Entry 4PSX (X-ray diffraction, 2.51 A resolution); this record covers chains A and B of the 4 polymer chains in the assembly.

[Chain A]
Name: Histone acetyltransferase type B catalytic subunit
Organism: Saccharomyces cerevisiae
Notes: EC 2.3.1.48
UniProtKB: Q12341 (HAT1_YEAST); residue numbers follow UniProt; this construct covers 7-319
Chain sequence (320 residues; each row starts with the number of its first residue):
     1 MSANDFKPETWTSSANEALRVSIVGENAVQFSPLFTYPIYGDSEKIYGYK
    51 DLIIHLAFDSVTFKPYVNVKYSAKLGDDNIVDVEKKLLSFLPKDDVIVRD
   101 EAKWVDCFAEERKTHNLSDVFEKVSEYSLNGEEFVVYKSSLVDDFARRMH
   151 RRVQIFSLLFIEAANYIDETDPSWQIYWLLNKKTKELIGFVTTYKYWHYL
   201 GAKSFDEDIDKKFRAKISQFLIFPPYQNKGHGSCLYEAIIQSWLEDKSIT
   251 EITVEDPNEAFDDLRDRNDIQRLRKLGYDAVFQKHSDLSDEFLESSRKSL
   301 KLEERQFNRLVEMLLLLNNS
Unresolved in the structure: 1-6, 320
Differences from the reference sequence: expression tag (1-6, 320)
Ligand contacts: coenzyme A (COA): Phe-160, Ile-161, Ser-218, Gln-219, Phe-220, Leu-221, Ile-222, Tyr-226, Gln-227, Asn-228, Lys-229, Gly-230, His-231, Gly-232, Ser-233, Asn-258, Phe-261, Leu-264
Curated features (UniProtKB/Swiss-Prot):
  - region: Asp-42 to Glu-44 (Interaction with histone H4 N-terminus), Tyr-194 to Tyr-196 (Interaction with histone H4 N-terminus), Trp-197 to Phe-205 (Interaction with HAT2)
  - active site: Glu-255 (Proton donor/acceptor)
  - binding site (acetyl-CoA): Phe-220 to Ile-222, Gln-227 to Ser-233, Asn-258, Arg-267
  - site: Trp-174 (Interaction with histone H4 N-terminus)
  - mutagenesis: Trp-197 (W197E: Abolishes interaction with HAT2), Tyr-199 (Y199E: Abolishes interaction with HAT2), Ala-202 (A202D: Impairs interaction with HAT2), Phe-205 (F205E: Abolishes interaction with HAT2), Arg-214 (R214A: Impairs interaction with HAT2)
Reported in the primary citation:
  - mutagenesis - W197E: unchanged growth in response to DNA damage sensitivity
  - mutagenesis - Y37A, A163Y, Y194A, Y196A, A202D: unchanged binding to Histone acetyltransferase type B subunit 2 (chain B)

[Chain B]
Name: Histone acetyltransferase type B subunit 2
Organism: Saccharomyces cerevisiae
UniProtKB: P39984 (HAT2_YEAST); residues 8-389 here = UniProt positions 8-389
Chain sequence (401 residues; numbered 1 to 401; the number before each row is that of its first residue):
     1 MENQEKPLSVDEEYDLWKSNVPLMYDFVSETRLTWPSLTVQWLPTPVQEL
    51 DGGFIKQELIIGTHTSGEEENYLKFAEINLPKEILSNEDPQEEAGEEYQS
   101 SLPAPRSNIRITAKYEHEEEITRARYMPQDPNIVATINGQGTTFLYSRSE
   151 GLQSTLKFHKDNGYALSFSTLVKGRLLSGSDDHTVALWEVGSGGDPTKPV
   201 RTWNDLHSDIINDNKWHNFNKDLFGTVSEDSLLKINDVRANNTTIDTVKC
   251 PQPFNTLAFSHHSSNLLAAAGMDSYVYLYDLRNMKEPLHHMSGHEDAVNN
   301 LEFSTHVDGVVVSSGSDNRLMMWDLKQIGAEQTPDDAEDGVPELIMVHAG
   351 HRSSVNDFDLNPQIPWLVASAEEENILQVWKCSHSLPIVGGPPKVNKDII
   401 S
Unresolved in the structure: 1-7, 86-106, 390-401
Differences from the reference sequence: expression tag (1-7, 390-401); engineered mutation Thr-143 (Val in P39984)
Curated features (UniProtKB/Swiss-Prot):
  - region: Asp-335 to Asp-339 (Interaction with the histone H4 N-terminus)
  - site: Leu-266 (Important for interaction with HAT1)
  - mutagenesis: Leu-266 (L266E: Abolishes interaction with HAT1)
Reported in the primary citation:
  - conformationally variable residues (side-chain flip): Arg-123, Arg-125

[Chain A / chain B interface]
Residue-residue contacts (33):
  Tyr-196(A) / Gly-329(B)
  Trp-197(A) / Leu-288(B)
  Trp-197(A) / Ile-328(B)
  Tyr-199(A) / Asp-308(B)  hydrogen bond
  Tyr-199(A) / Gly-309(B)
  Tyr-199(A) / Leu-325(B)
  Tyr-199(A) / Lys-326(B)
  Gly-201(A) / Asp-308(B)
  Ala-202(A) / His-262(B)
  Ala-202(A) / Ser-263(B)
  Ala-202(A) / Asp-308(B)  hydrogen bond (backbone-side chain)
  Phe-205(A) / Ser-263(B)
  Phe-205(A) / Asn-265(B)
  Phe-205(A) / Leu-266(B)  hydrophobic
  Phe-205(A) / Asp-280(B)
  Phe-205(A) / Arg-282(B)  hydrogen bond (backbone-side chain)
  Phe-205(A) / Leu-288(B)  hydrophobic
  Asp-206(A) / Ser-263(B)  hydrogen bond
  Asp-206(A) / Ser-264(B)  hydrogen bond (side chain-backbone)
  Asp-206(A) / Asn-265(B)  hydrogen bond
  Asp-206(A) / Arg-282(B)  hydrogen bond (backbone-side chain)
  Asp-208(A) / Arg-282(B)
  Lys-211(A) / Leu-288(B)
  Arg-214(A) / Lys-326(B)  hydrogen bond (side chain-backbone)
  Arg-214(A) / Gln-327(B)
  Arg-214(A) / Ile-328(B)  hydrogen bond (side chain-backbone)
  Arg-214(A) / Gly-329(B)
  Arg-214(A) / Ala-330(B)
  Thr-253(A) / Glu-331(B)
  Val-254(A) / Glu-331(B)  hydrogen bond (backbone-side chain)
  Asp-256(A) / Pro-334(B)
  Arg-265(A) / Glu-331(B)  salt bridge
  Glu-303(A) / Glu-331(B)
Also at the interface, not in a pair above, chain A (19 interface residues in all): His-198, Glu-207, Ile-209, Ile-252
Also at the interface, not in a pair above, chain B (21 interface residues in all): Leu-278, Pro-287, His-289
The authors on this interface:
  - hot spots on chain A (mutagenesis) - W197E, Y199E, F205E: abolished binding to Histone acetyltransferase type B subunit 2 (chain B)
  - hot spots on chain B (mutagenesis) - L266E: abolished binding to Histone acetyltransferase type B catalytic subunit (chain A)

[In short]
Chain A and chain B form an interface of 19 and 21 residues respectively; the contacts include 10 hydrogen
bonds and 1 salt bridge. Among the polar pairs are Arg-265(A)/Glu-331(B), Tyr-199(A)/Asp-308(B) and
Ala-202(A)/Asp-308(B). The paper reports that W197E, Y199E and F205E of chain A abolish binding to Histone
acetyltransferase type B subunit 2 (chain B); conformational variability at Arg-123(B) and Arg-125(B); 9
substitutions were tested in all.
Chain A is Histone acetyltransferase type B catalytic subunit and chain B is Histone acetyltransferase type B
subunit 2, both from Saccharomyces cerevisiae; the structure, Crystal structure of histone acetyltransferase
complex, was determined by X-ray diffraction together with 4PSW from the same study.
